PDB entry 6U5O | electron microscopy, 3.70 A resolution | chains P and S of the 5 polymer chains in the assembly

# Chain P (and S)
Molecule: Phosphoprotein
Organism: Human metapneumovirus (strain CAN97-83)
Notes: chain S of this document is another copy of the same molecule, construct and numbering; everything in this record applies to it too
UniProtKB: Q8B9Q8 (PHOSP_HMPVC); residues 1-294 here = UniProt positions 1-294
Amino-acid sequence (319 residues; numbered -24 to 294; the number before each row is that of its first residue; numbers below 1 keep their minus sign (Met-24 is residue -24)):
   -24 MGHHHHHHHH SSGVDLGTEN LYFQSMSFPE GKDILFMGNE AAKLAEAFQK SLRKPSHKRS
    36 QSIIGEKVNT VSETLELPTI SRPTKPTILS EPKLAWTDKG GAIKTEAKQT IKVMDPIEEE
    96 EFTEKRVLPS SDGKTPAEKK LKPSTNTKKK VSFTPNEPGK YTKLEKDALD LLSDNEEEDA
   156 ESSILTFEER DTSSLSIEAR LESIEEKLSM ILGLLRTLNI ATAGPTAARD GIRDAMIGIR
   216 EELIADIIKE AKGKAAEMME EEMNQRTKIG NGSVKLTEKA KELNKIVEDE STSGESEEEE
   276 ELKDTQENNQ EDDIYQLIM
Not modelled in the structure: -24 to 168, 267-294 (chain S: -24 to 168, 194-203, 232-294)
Sequence notes: initiating methionine (-24); expression tag (-23 to 0)
UniProt features mapped onto this chain:
  - region: Met12 to Arg28 (Binding to monomeric RNA-free nucleoprotein), Lys123 to Phe128 (Binding to host phosphatase PP1), Lys135 to Ser157 (Binding to protein M2-1), Ser169 to Asn194 (Oligomerization and binding to RNA-directed RNA polymerase L), Leu251 to Asp279 (Binding to RNA-directed RNA polymerase L), Gln281 to Met294 (Binding to the N-RNA complex)
  - modified residue (Phosphoserine): Ser106, Ser148, Ser157, Ser158, Ser168, Ser171
What the authors report for this chain:
  - conformationally variable residues (order/disorder transition): Asn194 to Gly213

# Chain P / chain S interface
Contacting residue pairs (8):
  Ile172(P) with Glu173(S)
  Arg175(P) with Leu176(S); Glu177(S), salt bridge
  Leu176(P) with Leu176(S), hydrophobic
  Ile179(P) with Glu180(S); Leu183(S), hydrophobic
  Lys182(P) with Leu187(S)
  Leu189(P) with Leu190(S), hydrophobic
Other interface residues (no listed pair), chain P (7 interface residues in all): Ile186
Other interface residues (no listed pair), chain S (8 interface residues in all): Arg191

# In short
Chain P and chain S form an interface of 7 and 8 residues respectively; the contacts include 1 salt bridge.
The salt-bridged pair is Arg175(P)-Glu177(S). From the paper: conformational variability at Asn194(P).
Both chains are Phosphoprotein (Human metapneumovirus (strain CAN97-83)). Entry 6U5O (Structure of the Human
Metapneumovirus Polymerase bound to the phosphoprotein tetramer) was determined by electron microscopy.
